4QWU - chains B and C of the 28 polymer chains in the assembly; structure by X-ray diffraction, 3.00 A resolution.

Chain B:
Name: Proteasome subunit alpha type-3
Source organism: Saccharomyces cerevisiae
Notes: EC 3.4.25.1
UniProt: P23638 (PSA3_YEAST); residues 0-257 here correspond to UniProt positions 1-258 (UniProt number = residue number + 1)
Amino-acid sequence (258 residues; row label = number of the first residue in the row; numbering starts at 0):
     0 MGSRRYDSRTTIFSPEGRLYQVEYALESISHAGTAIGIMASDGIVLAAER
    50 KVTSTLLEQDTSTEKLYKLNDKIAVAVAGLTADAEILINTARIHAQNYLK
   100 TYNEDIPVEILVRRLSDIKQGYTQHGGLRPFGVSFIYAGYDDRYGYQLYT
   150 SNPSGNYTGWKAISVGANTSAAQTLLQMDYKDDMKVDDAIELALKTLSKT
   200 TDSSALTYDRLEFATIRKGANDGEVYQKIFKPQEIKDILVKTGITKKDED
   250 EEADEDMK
Not modelled in the structure: 0, 245-257
UniProt features mapped onto this chain:
  - cross-link (Glycyl lysine isopeptide (Lys-Gly)): Lys99 (interchain with G-Cter in ubiquitin), Lys198 (interchain with G-Cter in ubiquitin), Lys230 (interchain with G-Cter in ubiquitin)

Chain C:
Name: Proteasome subunit alpha type-4
Source organism: Saccharomyces cerevisiae
Notes: EC 3.4.25.1
UniProt: P40303 (PSA4_YEAST); residues -1 to 252 here correspond to UniProt positions 1-254 (UniProt number = residue number + 2)
Amino-acid sequence (254 residues; numbered -1 to 252; the number before each row is that of its first residue; numbers below 1 keep their minus sign (Met-1 is residue -1)):
    -1 MSGYDRALSIFSPDGHIFQVEYALEAVKRGTCAVGVKGKNCVVLGCERRS
    49 TLKLQDTRITPSKVSKIDSHVVLSFSGLNADSRILIEKARVEAQSHRLTL
    99 EDPVTVEYLTRYVAGVQQRYTQSGGVRPFGVSTLIAGFDPRDDEPKLYQT
   149 EPSGIYSSWSAQTIGRNSKTVREFLEKNYDRKEPPATVEECVKLTVRSLL
   199 EVVQTGAKNIEITVVKPDSDIVALSSEEINQYVTQIEQEKQEQQEQDKKK
   249 KSNH
Not modelled in the structure: -1 to 0, 241-252
UniProt features mapped onto this chain:
  - modified residue: Thr58 (Phosphothreonine)

Interface between chain B and chain C:
Contacting residue pairs (78):
  Arg3(B) with Arg4(C)
  Asp6(B) with Tyr2(C), hydrogen bond; Arg4(C), salt bridge
  Arg8(B) with Arg4(C)
  Thr10(B) with Leu6(C); Arg125(C)
  Ile11(B) with Leu6(C), hydrophobic; Gln17(C)
  Phe12(B) with Gln17(C), hydrogen bond (backbone-side chain); Tyr20(C), hydrophobic; Ala21(C), hydrophobic; Ala24(C), hydrophobic; Leu76(C), hydrophobic; Arg125(C); Pro126(C); Gly128(C)
  Ser13(B) with Tyr20(C)
  Pro14(B) with Tyr20(C), hydrophobic; Glu23(C)
  Glu15(B) with Glu23(C); Arg27(C), hydrogen bond (backbone-side chain)
  Gly16(B) with Tyr20(C); Glu23(C); Ala24(C); Arg27(C)
  Arg17(B) with Arg27(C)
  Leu18(B) with Leu76(C), hydrophobic; Arg125(C)
  Met38(B) with Asp54(C); Arg56(C)
  Arg112(B) with Arg81(C)
  Ser115(B) with Arg81(C), hydrogen bond (backbone-side chain)
  Asp116(B) with Arg81(C), salt bridge; Ile82(C)
  Gln119(B) with Ala78(C); Asp79(C); Ile82(C)
  Thr122(B) with Arg125(C), hydrogen bond (backbone-side chain)
  Gln123(B) with Asp79(C); Tyr118(C); Val124(C); Arg125(C), hydrogen bond (backbone-backbone); Phe127(C)
  His124(B) with Gly123(C); Val124(C)
  Gly125(B) with Tyr2(C); Gly123(C)
  Gly126(B) with Tyr2(C)
  Tyr143(B) with Arg56(C), hydrogen bond (backbone-side chain); Ile57(C), hydrophobic
  Tyr145(B) with Arg56(C), hydrogen bond (backbone-side chain)
  Gln146(B) with Ile57(C)
  Leu147(B) with Ile57(C)
  Tyr148(B) with Ile57(C)
  Ser153(B) with Ala78(C)
  Gly154(B) with Ala78(C); Arg81(C), hydrogen bond (backbone-side chain)
  Asn155(B) with Asn77(C); Ala78(C)
  Tyr156(B) with Pro59(C), hydrophobic; Arg81(C)
  Gly158(B) with Gln53(C); Asp54(C), hydrogen bond (backbone-backbone); Ile57(C); Thr58(C), hydrogen bond (backbone-side chain)
  Trp159(B) with Leu50(C), hydrophobic; Lys51(C); Leu52(C); Gln53(C); Asp54(C)
  Lys160(B) with Leu52(C), hydrogen bond (backbone-backbone); Gln53(C); Asp54(C)
  Ala161(B) with Leu52(C), hydrogen bond (backbone-backbone)
  Gln172(B) with Lys51(C); Leu52(C)
  Leu175(B) with Leu52(C)
  Gln176(B) with Leu52(C)
Other interface residues (no listed pair), chain B (40 interface residues in all): Thr157, Tyr179

Summary:
Chain B and chain C form an interface of 40 and 31 residues respectively, with 13 hydrogen bonds and 2 salt
bridges. Among the polar pairs are Asp6(B)-Arg4(C), Asp116(B)-Arg81(C) and Asp6(B)-Tyr2(C).
Chain B is Proteasome subunit alpha type-3 and chain C is Proteasome subunit alpha type-4, both from
Saccharomyces cerevisiae; the structure, yCP beta5-C52F mutant in complex with bortezomib, was determined by
X-ray diffraction, deposited together with 4QUX, 4QUY, 4QV0, 4QV1, 4QV3, 4QV4 and 42 further entries.
